Entry 4YFX (X-ray diffraction, 3.84 A resolution); this record covers chains C and D of the 6 polymer chains in the assembly.

Chain C:
Name: DNA-directed RNA polymerase subunit beta
Source organism: Escherichia coli O139:H28 (strain E24377A / ETEC)
Notes: EC 2.7.7.6
UniProt: A7ZUK1 (RPOB_ECO24); residues 1-1342 here = UniProt positions 1-1342
Amino-acid sequence (1342 residues; row label = number of the first residue in the row):
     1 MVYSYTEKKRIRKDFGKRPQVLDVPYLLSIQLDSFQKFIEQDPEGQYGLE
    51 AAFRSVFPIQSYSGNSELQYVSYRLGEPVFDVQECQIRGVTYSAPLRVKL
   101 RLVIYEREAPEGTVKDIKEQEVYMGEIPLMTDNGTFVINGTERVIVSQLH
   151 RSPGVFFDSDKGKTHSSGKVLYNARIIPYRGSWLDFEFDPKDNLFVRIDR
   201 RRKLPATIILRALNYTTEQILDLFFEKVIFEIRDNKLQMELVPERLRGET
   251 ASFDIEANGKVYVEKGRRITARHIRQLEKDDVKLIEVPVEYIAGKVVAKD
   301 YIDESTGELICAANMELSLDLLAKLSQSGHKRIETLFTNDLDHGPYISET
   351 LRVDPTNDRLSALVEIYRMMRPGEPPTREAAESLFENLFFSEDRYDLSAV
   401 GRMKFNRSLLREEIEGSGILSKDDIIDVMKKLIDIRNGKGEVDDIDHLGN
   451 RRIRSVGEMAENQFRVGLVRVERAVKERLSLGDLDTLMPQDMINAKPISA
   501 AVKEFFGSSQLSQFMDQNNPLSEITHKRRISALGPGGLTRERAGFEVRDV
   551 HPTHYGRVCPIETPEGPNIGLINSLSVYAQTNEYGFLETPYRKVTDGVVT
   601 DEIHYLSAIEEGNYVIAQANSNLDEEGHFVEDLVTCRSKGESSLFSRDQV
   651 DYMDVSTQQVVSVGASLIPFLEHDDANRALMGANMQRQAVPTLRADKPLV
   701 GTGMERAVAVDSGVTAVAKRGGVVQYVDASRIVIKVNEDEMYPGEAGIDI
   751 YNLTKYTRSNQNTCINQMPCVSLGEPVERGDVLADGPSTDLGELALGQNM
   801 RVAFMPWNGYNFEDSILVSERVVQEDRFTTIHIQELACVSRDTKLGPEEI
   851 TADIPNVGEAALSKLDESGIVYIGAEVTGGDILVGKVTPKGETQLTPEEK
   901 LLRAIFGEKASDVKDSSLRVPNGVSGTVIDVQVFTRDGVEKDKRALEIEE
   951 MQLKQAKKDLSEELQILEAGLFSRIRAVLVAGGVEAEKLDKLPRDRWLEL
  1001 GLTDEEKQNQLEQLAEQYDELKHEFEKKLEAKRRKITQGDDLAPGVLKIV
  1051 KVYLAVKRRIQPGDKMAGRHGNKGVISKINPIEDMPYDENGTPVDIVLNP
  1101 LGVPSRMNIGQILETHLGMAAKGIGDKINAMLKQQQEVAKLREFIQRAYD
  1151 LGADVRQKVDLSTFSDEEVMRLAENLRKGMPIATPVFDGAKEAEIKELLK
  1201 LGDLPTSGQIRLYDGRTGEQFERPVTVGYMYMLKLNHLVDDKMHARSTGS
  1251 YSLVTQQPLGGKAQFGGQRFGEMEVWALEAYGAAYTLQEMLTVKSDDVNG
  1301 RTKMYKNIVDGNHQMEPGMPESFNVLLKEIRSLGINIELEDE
Disordered / not traced: 1-2
UniProt features mapped onto this chain:
  - modified residue (N6-acetyllysine): Lys1022, Lys1200
Residues lining bound ligands: Myxopyronin B (4C4): Phe1270, Gly1271, Glu1272, Val1275, Trp1276, Glu1279, Ser1322, Phe1323, Leu1326

Chain D:
Name: DNA-directed RNA polymerase subunit beta'
Source organism: Escherichia coli O139:H28 (strain E24377A / ETEC)
Notes: EC 2.7.7.6
UniProt: A7ZUK2 (RPOC_ECO24); residues 1-1407 here = UniProt positions 1-1407
Amino-acid sequence (1407 residues; numbered 1 to 1407; the number before each row is that of its first residue):
     1 MKDLLKFLKAQTKTEEFDAIKIALASPDMIRSWSFGEVKKPETINYRTFK
    51 PERDGLFCARIFGPVKDYECLCGKYKRLKHRGVICEKCGVEVTQTKVRRE
   101 RMGHIELASPTAHIWFLKSLPSRIGLLLDMPLRDIERVLYFESYVVIEGG
   151 MTNLERQQILTEEQYLDALEEFGDEFDAKMGAEAIQALLKSMDLEQECEQ
   201 LREELNETNSETKRKKLTKRIKLLEAFVQSGNKPEWMILTVLPVLPPDLR
   251 PLVPLDGGRFATSDLNDLYRRVINRNNRLKRLLDLAAPDIIVRNEKRMLQ
   301 EAVDALLDNGRRGRAITGSNKRPLKSLADMIKGKQGRFRQNLLGKRVDYS
   351 GRSVITVGPYLRLHQCGLPKKMALELFKPFIYGKLELRGLATTIKAAKKM
   401 VEREEAVVWDILDEVIREHPVLLNRAPTLHRLGIQAFEPVLIEGKAIQLH
   451 PLVCAAYNADFDGDQMAVHVPLTLEAQLEARALMMSTNNILSPANGEPII
   501 VPSQDVVLGLYYMTRDCVNAKGEGMVLTGPKEAERLYRSGLASLHARVKV
   551 RITEYEKDANGELVAKTSLKDTTVGRAILWMIVPKGLPYSIVNQALGKKA
   601 ISKMLNTCYRILGLKPTVIFADQIMYTGFAYAARSGASVGIDDMVIPEKK
   651 HEIISEAEAEVAEIQEQFQSGLVTAGERYNKVIDIWAAANDRVSKAMMDN
   701 LQTETVINRDGQEEKQVSFNSIYMMADSGARGSAAQIRQLAGMRGLMAKP
   751 DGSIIETPITANFREGLNVLQYFISTHGARKGLADTALKTANSGYLTRRL
   801 VDVAQDLVVTEDDCGTHEGIMMTPVIEGGDVKEPLRDRVLGRVTAEDVLK
   851 PGTADILVPRNTLLHEQWCDLLEENSVDAVKVRSVVSCDTDFGVCAHCYG
   901 RDLARGHIINKGEAIGVIAAQSIGEPGTQLTMRTFHIGGAASRAAAESSI
   951 QVKNKGSIKLSNVKSVVNSSGKLVITSRNTELKLIDEFGRTKESYKVPYG
  1001 AVLAKGDGEQVAGGETVANWDPHTMPVITEVSGFVRFTDMIDGQTITRQT
  1051 DELTGLSSLVVLDSAERTAGGKDLRPALKIVDAQGNDVLIPGTDMPAQYF
  1101 LPGKAIVQLEDGVQISSGDTLARIPQESGGTKDITGGLPRVADLFEARRP
  1151 KEPAILAEISGIVSFGKETKGKRRLVITPVDGSDPYEEMIPKWRQLNVFE
  1201 GERVERGDVISDGPEAPHDILRLRGVHAVTRYIVNEVQDVYRLQGVKIND
  1251 KHIEVIVRQMLRKATIVNAGSSDFLEGEQVEYSRVKIANRELEANGKVGA
  1301 TYSRDLLGITKASLATESFISAASFQETTRVLTEAAVAGKRDELRGLKEN
  1351 VIVGRLIPAGTGYAYHQDRMRRRAAGEAPAAPQVTAEDASASLAELLNAG
  1401 LGGSDNE
Disordered / not traced: 1-7, 932-1134, 1377-1407
UniProt features mapped onto this chain:
  - binding site (Zn(2+)): Cys70, Cys72, Cys85, Cys88, Cys814, Cys888, Cys895, Cys898
  - binding site (Mg(2+)): Asp460, Asp462, Asp464
  - modified residue: Lys972 (N6-acetyllysine)
Bound ions: Zn2+ site 1: Cys70, Cys72, Cys85, Cys88; Mg2+: Asp460, Asp462, Asp464; Zn2+ site 2: Cys814, Arg883, Cys888, Cys895, Cys898
Residues lining bound ligands: Myxopyronin B (4C4): Ile331, Lys332, Gly333, Leu342, Leu343, Gly344, Lys345, Gln805, Ile1320, Ala1323, Ser1324, Lys1348, Val1351, Ile1352
From the paper describing this entry:
  - binding site for Myxopyronin B: Lys332

Chain C / chain D interface:
Residue-residue contacts (308; chain C residue first):
  Phe545(C) with His777(D); Lys781(D); Ala784(D), hydrophobic
  Arg548(C) with Arg780(D), hydrogen bond (backbone-side chain)
  Asp549(C) with Pro750(D); His777(D), salt bridge; Arg780(D)
  Val550(C) with Thr776(D); His777(D); Arg780(D)
  Tyr555(C) with Val769(D)
  Pro560(C) with Phe773(D), hydrophobic; Thr776(D), hydrogen bond (backbone-side chain); Arg780(D)
  Ile561(C) with Thr776(D)
  Ile569(C) with Ala784(D), hydrophobic
  Gly570(C) with Arg780(D)
  Gln618(C) with Val769(D); Leu770(D)
  Asn620(C) with Val769(D)
  Glu641(C) with Lys749(D), salt bridge
  Val660(C) with Val769(D), hydrophobic
  Leu671(C) with Tyr772(D)
  Glu672(C) with Leu767(D), hydrogen bond (backbone-backbone)
  His673(C) with Phe763(D), hydrogen bond (side chain-backbone); Arg764(D); Glu765(D), hydrogen bond (side chain-backbone); Gly766(D)
  Asp674(C) with Phe763(D); Tyr772(D), hydrogen bond (backbone-side chain)
  Asp675(C) with Arg744(D), salt bridge; Phe763(D); Tyr772(D)
  Ala676(C) with Tyr772(D), hydrogen bond (backbone-side chain); Ser775(D)
  Asn677(C) with Ala779(D)
  Ala679(C) with Tyr772(D)
  Leu680(C) with Leu783(D), hydrophobic
  Phe804(C) with Ala637(D); Ser638(D), hydrogen bond (backbone-side chain)
  Met805(C) with Ala633(D); Gly636(D); Ala637(D)
  Pro806(C) with Asp505(D); Ala632(D), hydrophobic; Ala633(D); Ala637(D)
  Trp807(C) with Ala633(D), hydrophobic
  Asn808(C) with Phe629(D); Ala630(D); Ala633(D)
  Gly809(C) with Val357(D); Pro359(D); Phe629(D)
  Tyr810(C) with Pro359(D); Tyr360(D)
  Asn811(C) with Asp505(D)
  Phe812(C) with Val357(D), hydrophobic; Pro451(D), hydrophobic; Ser503(D); Gln504(D); Asp505(D)
  Glu813(C) with Ala459(D); Asp460(D); Phe461(D); Gln504(D), hydrogen bond
  Ser815(C) with Val357(D); Phe461(D)
  Arg841(C) with Asp256(D); Gly257(D)
  Lys844(C) with Phe49(D)
  Thr893(C) with Lys66(D)
  Gln894(C) with Arg77(D)
  Leu895(C) with Arg77(D)
  Gly923(C) with Lys371(D)
  Pro1044(C) with Gly257(D)
  Gly1063(C) with Val354(D)
  Lys1065(C) with Asp462(D)
  Lys1073(C) with Asp462(D)
  Val1075(C) with Val354(D), hydrophobic; Phe461(D), hydrogen bond (backbone-backbone); Asp462(D); Gly463(D)
  Ser1077(C) with Thr356(D)
  Asn1099(C) with Asp505(D), hydrogen bond
  Pro1100(C) with Ala637(D); Val639(D); Met725(D)
  Leu1101(C) with Gln504(D); Asp505(D); Met725(D), hydrophobic; Arg731(D), hydrogen bond (backbone-side chain)
  Pro1104(C) with Met725(D), hydrophobic
  Ser1105(C) with Arg731(D), hydrogen bond; Gln736(D)
  Arg1106(C) with Arg731(D)
  Met1107(C) with Gln736(D); Gln739(D), hydrogen bond; Leu740(D), hydrophobic; Phe763(D)
  Ile1109(C) with Met644(D), hydrophobic; Phe763(D)
  Ile1112(C) with Val639(D), hydrophobic; Ile641(D)
  Leu1113(C) with Ile641(D), hydrophobic
  His1116(C) with Gly640(D); Ile641(D)
  Phe1187(C) with Tyr772(D), hydrophobic
  Glu1192(C) with Ile641(D); Arg764(D), salt bridge
  Lys1196(C) with Asp642(D), salt bridge
  Ser1207(C) with Asp642(D)
  Glu1219(C) with Arg538(D), salt bridge; Arg634(D), salt bridge
  Phe1221(C) with Ala633(D); Arg634(D)
  Glu1222(C) with Tyr512(D), hydrogen bond; Tyr537(D), hydrogen bond; Arg634(D), salt bridge; Ser635(D); Gly636(D)
  Arg1223(C) with Ser635(D); Gly636(D); Ala637(D); Phe719(D), hydrogen bond (side chain-backbone); Asn720(D); Ser721(D), hydrogen bond; Met724(D)
  Val1225(C) with Gly636(D); Ser638(D)
  Thr1226(C) with Ser638(D), hydrogen bond; Val639(D), hydrogen bond (side chain-backbone)
  Val1239(C) with Lys445(D)
  Asp1240(C) with Lys445(D), salt bridge
  Lys1242(C) with Gln465(D)
  Met1243(C) with Arg352(D); Ser353(D); Met372(D), hydrophobic; Lys445(D)
  His1244(C) with Gly351(D); Arg352(D), hydrogen bond (backbone-backbone); Met372(D)
  Ala1245(C) with Ser350(D); Glu375(D)
  Arg1246(C) with Asp348(D), salt bridge; Tyr349(D), hydrogen bond (backbone-backbone); Ser350(D), hydrogen bond (backbone-backbone)
  Ser1247(C) with Asp348(D); Tyr349(D), hydrogen bond (backbone-backbone); Glu375(D), hydrogen bond; Leu376(D); Lys378(D)
  Tyr1251(C) with Asp348(D), hydrogen bond
  Leu1253(C) with Arg99(D), hydrogen bond (backbone-side chain); Val253(D), hydrophobic
  Val1254(C) with Arg99(D), hydrogen bond (backbone-side chain)
  Gln1256(C) with Arg99(D), hydrogen bond
  Gln1257(C) with Lys345(D); Arg346(D)
  Pro1258(C) with Arg346(D); Val347(D); Asp348(D)
  Gly1267(C) with Arg346(D); Val347(D); Ser350(D)
  Gln1268(C) with Lys345(D); Arg346(D); Val347(D), hydrogen bond (backbone-backbone); Ser350(D), hydrogen bond (backbone-side chain); Gly351(D); Arg352(D); Ala467(D)
  Arg1269(C) with Leu343(D); Lys345(D)
  Phe1270(C) with Gly344(D), hydrogen bond (backbone-backbone); Lys345(D), hydrogen bond (backbone-backbone); His469(D)
  Gly1271(C) with Gly344(D)
  Glu1272(C) with Asn341(D), hydrogen bond (side chain-backbone); Leu342(D)
  Met1273(C) with Asn341(D); Pro427(D); Thr428(D)
  Glu1274(C) with Thr428(D), hydrogen bond; Ile434(D)
  Trp1276(C) with Thr797(D); Val801(D); Val917(D), hydrophobic; Gln921(D)
  Ala1277(C) with Thr428(D); Arg431(D); Ile434(D), hydrophobic; Gln921(D)
  Glu1279(C) with Ala914(D); Ile1357(D)
  Ala1280(C) with Arg431(D), hydrogen bond (backbone-side chain); Gln921(D)
  Tyr1281(C) with Arg431(D), hydrogen bond (side chain-backbone); Leu432(D); Ile434(D), hydrogen bond (side chain-backbone); Gln435(D); Leu483(D); Met484(D), hydrophobic; Asn489(D), hydrogen bond
  Gly1282(C) with Leu483(D); Gly1360(D); Thr1361(D), hydrogen bond (backbone-backbone)
  Ala1283(C) with Glu479(D)
  Ala1284(C) with Glu479(D), hydrogen bond (backbone-side chain); Leu1356(D); Ile1357(D); Thr1361(D); Gly1362(D)
  Tyr1285(C) with Glu475(D); Glu479(D), hydrogen bond (backbone-side chain); Leu1356(D), hydrophobic; Thr1361(D)
  Thr1286(C) with Leu422(D); Ala476(D); Glu479(D), hydrogen bond
  Leu1287(C) with Val1351(D), hydrophobic; Ile1357(D), hydrophobic
  Gln1288(C) with Arg1355(D); Leu1356(D)
  Glu1289(C) with Val470(D); Leu472(D), hydrogen bond (side chain-backbone); Thr473(D), hydrogen bond (side chain-backbone)
  Met1290(C) with Val347(D); His469(D)
  Leu1291(C) with Lys345(D), hydrogen bond (backbone-side chain); Val1351(D)
  Thr1292(C) with Gly1354(D)
  Lys1294(C) with Val347(D); Asp348(D), hydrogen bond (backbone-backbone); Tyr349(D); His469(D); Val470(D); Leu472(D)
  Ser1295(C) with Arg346(D), hydrogen bond (side chain-backbone); Val347(D)
  Asp1296(C) with Lys345(D), salt bridge
  Val1298(C) with Lys96(D)
  Met1304(C) with Leu472(D), hydrophobic
  Tyr1305(C) with Tyr349(D); Pro379(D), hydrophobic
  Ile1308(C) with Pro379(D), hydrophobic; Phe380(D), hydrophobic
  Val1309(C) with Pro379(D), hydrophobic; Gly383(D)
  His1313(C) with Leu472(D); Thr473(D); Leu474(D), hydrogen bond (backbone-backbone); Gln477(D)
  Met1319(C) with Val1353(D), hydrophobic
  Pro1320(C) with Lys345(D); Val1353(D); Gly1354(D)
  Glu1321(C) with Arg99(D), salt bridge
  Ser1322(C) with Lys345(D), hydrogen bond
  Phe1323(C) with Ile1352(D), hydrophobic; Val1353(D), hydrophobic
  Val1325(C) with Leu249(D), hydrophobic
  Leu1326(C) with Ile331(D), hydrophobic
  Lys1328(C) with Glu100(D), hydrogen bond (side chain-backbone); Met102(D); Leu245(D); Pro246(D)
  Glu1329(C) with Leu245(D); Met330(D)
  Arg1331(C) with Trp33(D); Pro243(D)
  Ser1332(C) with Pro243(D); Leu245(D); Tyr269(D); Leu327(D)
  Leu1333(C) with Trp115(D), hydrophobic; Pro243(D); Leu307(D), hydrophobic; Leu327(D), hydrophobic
  Gly1334(C) with Ala25(D)
  Ile1335(C) with Ile22(D), hydrophobic; Ala23(D); Phe116(D), hydrophobic; Ala1336(D), hydrophobic
  Asn1336(C) with Ile22(D); Ala23(D), hydrogen bond (backbone-backbone); Leu24(D); Met29(D); Trp33(D)
  Ile1337(C) with Ile20(D), hydrophobic; Lys21(D); Ile22(D), hydrophobic
  Glu1338(C) with Ile20(D); Lys21(D), salt bridge
  Leu1339(C) with Phe17(D), hydrophobic; Ala19(D)
  Glu1340(C) with Phe17(D); Asp18(D); Ala19(D), hydrogen bond (backbone-backbone); Lys21(D); Arg1341(D)
  Asp1341(C) with Phe17(D); Asp18(D); Arg1341(D)
  Glu1342(C) with Glu16(D); Phe17(D); Asp18(D), hydrogen bond (backbone-side chain); Arg1369(D), hydrogen bond (backbone-side chain)
Interface residues without a listed pair, chain C (158 interface residues in all): Pro552, His554, Cys559, Glu565, Gly566, Asp814, Glu892, Gln1061, Pro1062, Gly1074, Ile1076, Val1103, Thr1206, Gln1209, Thr1217, Pro1224, Thr1248, Gly1249, Thr1255, Leu1259, Gln1264, Gly1266, Arg1301, Ile1330
Interface residues without a listed pair, chain D (177 interface residues in all): Glu15, His113, Leu242, Val244, Asp248, Pro251, Lys332, Ile355, Tyr382, Asn424, Ala426, Ala446, Cys454, Pro471, Asp643, Ile722, Ala730, Ala787, Arg798, Ile918, Leu1332, Leu1347, Lys1348

Summary:
158 residues of chain C face 177 of chain D across their interface, with 55 hydrogen bonds and 13 salt
bridges. Among the polar pairs are Asp549(C)-His777(D), Glu641(C)-Lys749(D) and Asp675(C)-Arg744(D).
Myxopyronin B is bound between chain C and chain D. The paper reports a binding site for Myxopyronin B at
Lys332(D).
Here chain C is DNA-directed RNA polymerase subunit beta and chain D is DNA-directed RNA polymerase subunit
beta', both from Escherichia coli O139:H28 (strain E24377A / ETEC). Entry 4YFX (Escherichia coli RNA
polymerase in complex with Myxopyronin B) was determined by X-ray diffraction together with 4YFK and 4YFN from
the same study.
